PDB entry 4DTM | X-ray diffraction, 1.95 A resolution | chains A and T of the 3 polymer chains in the assembly

Chain A:
Molecule: DNA polymerase
From: Enterobacteria phage RB69
Notes: EC 2.7.7.7
UniProt: Q38087 (DPOL_BPR69); residues 1-901 here = UniProt positions 1-901
Sequence (901 residues; row label = number of the first residue in the row):
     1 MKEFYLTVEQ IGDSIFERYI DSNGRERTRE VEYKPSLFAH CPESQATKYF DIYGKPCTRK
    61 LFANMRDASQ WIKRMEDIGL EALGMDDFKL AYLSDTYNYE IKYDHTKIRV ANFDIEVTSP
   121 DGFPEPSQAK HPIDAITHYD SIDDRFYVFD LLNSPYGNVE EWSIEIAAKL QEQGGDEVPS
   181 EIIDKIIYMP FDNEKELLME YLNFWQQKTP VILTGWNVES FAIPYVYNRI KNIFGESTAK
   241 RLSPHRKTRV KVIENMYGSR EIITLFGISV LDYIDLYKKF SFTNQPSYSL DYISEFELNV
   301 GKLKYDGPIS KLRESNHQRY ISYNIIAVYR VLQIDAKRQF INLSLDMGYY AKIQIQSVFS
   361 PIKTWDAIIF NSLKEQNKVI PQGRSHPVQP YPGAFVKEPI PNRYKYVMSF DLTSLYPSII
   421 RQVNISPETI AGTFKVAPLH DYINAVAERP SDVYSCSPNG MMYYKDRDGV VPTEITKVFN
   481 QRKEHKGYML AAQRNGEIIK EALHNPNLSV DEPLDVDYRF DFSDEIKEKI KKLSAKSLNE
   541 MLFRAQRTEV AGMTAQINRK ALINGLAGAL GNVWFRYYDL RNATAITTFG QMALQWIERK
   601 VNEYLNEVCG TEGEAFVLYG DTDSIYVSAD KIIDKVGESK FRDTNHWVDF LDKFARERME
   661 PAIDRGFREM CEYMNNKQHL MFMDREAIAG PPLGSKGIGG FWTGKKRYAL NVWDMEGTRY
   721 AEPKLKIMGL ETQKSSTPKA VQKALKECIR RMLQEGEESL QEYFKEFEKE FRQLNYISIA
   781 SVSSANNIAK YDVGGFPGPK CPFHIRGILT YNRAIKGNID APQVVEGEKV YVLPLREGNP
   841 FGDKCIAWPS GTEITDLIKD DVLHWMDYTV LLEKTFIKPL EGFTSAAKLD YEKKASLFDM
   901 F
Construct notes: conflict Ala222 (Asp in Q38087), Ala327 (Asp in Q38087), Ala561 (Leu in Q38087), Gly565 (Ser in Q38087), Ala567 (Tyr in Q38087)
Ion coordination: Ca2+ site 1 near Glu116 (its only coordinating residue here); Ca2+ site 2: Asp411, Leu412, Asp623 (together with 2'-deoxycytidine-5'-triphosphate); Ca2+ site 3: Asp411, Asp623 (together with 2'-deoxycytidine-5'-triphosphate); Ca2+ site 4: Asn505, Asn507, Lys531
Small-molecule neighbours: 2'-deoxycytidine-5'-triphosphate (DCP): Asp411, Leu412, Thr413, Ser414, Leu415, Tyr416, Pro417, Arg482, Lys486, Lys560, Asn564, Thr622, Asp623
Curated features (UniProtKB/Swiss-Prot):
  - region: Thr248 to Thr264 (Beta hairpin), Lys705 to Tyr708 (Binding of DNA in B-conformation), Leu897 to Phe901 (Interaction with the polymerase clamp)
  - binding site (Mg(2+)): Asp114, Glu116, Asp411, Leu412, Asp623
  - binding site (substrate): Ser414 to Tyr416, Arg482, Lys560
  - site: Asp621 (Optimization of metal coordination by the polymerase active site), Lys706 (Optimization of metal coordination by the polymerase active site), Asp714 (Essential for viral replication)
  - mutagenesis: Leu415 (L415A/G: Decreases base selectivity by several hundred fold; L415G/F: Increased misinsertion, increased mismatch extension and inefficient proofreading; L415M: No effect on base selectivity), Asp621 (D621A: Drastic decrease in the efficiency of incorporation of dGMP), Lys706 (K706A: Almost complete loss of polymerase activity), Asp714 (D714A: Complete loss of viral replication)
What the authors report for this chain:
  - binding site for DNA template (chain T): Ile362, Asn572

Chain T:
Molecule: DNA template
Sequence (18 nucleotides; row label = number of the first residue in the row):
     1 TCGXCTAAGC AGTCCGCG
Modified / non-standard residues: 3DR (1',2'-dideoxyribofuranose-5'-phosphate) at position 4

Interface between chain A and chain T:
Pairs across the interface (46):
  Glu219(A) with DC2(T), hydrogen bond to the base
  Ile253(A) with DC2(T), sugar contact
  Glu254(A) with DC2(T), sugar contact
  Asn255(A) with DC2(T), phosphate contact
  Arg260(A) with DC2(T), salt bridge to the phosphate
  Ile262(A) with DC2(T), base contact
  Asp275(A) with DG3(T), base contact
  Phe359(A) with DG3(T), base contact
  Ser360(A) with DG3(T), phosphate contact; 3DR_4(T), hydrogen bond to the phosphate
  Pro361(A) with DG3(T), phosphate contact; 3DR_4(T), phosphate contact
  Ile362(A) with 3DR_4(T), phosphate contact
  Tyr391(A) with DC5(T), hydrogen bond to the phosphate; DT6(T), sugar contact
  Pro392(A) with DT6(T), phosphate contact; DA7(T), phosphate contact
  Gly393(A) with DT6(T), hydrogen bond to the phosphate; DA7(T), hydrogen bond to the phosphate
  Ala394(A) with DA7(T), sugar contact
  Val396(A) with DA7(T), phosphate contact; DA8(T), phosphate contact
  Gly565(A) with 3DR_4(T), sugar contact
  Gly568(A) with 3DR_4(T), sugar contact; DC5(T), sugar contact
  Ala569(A) with 3DR_4(T), sugar contact
  Asn572(A) with 3DR_4(T), hydrogen bond to the phosphate; DC5(T), hydrogen bond to the phosphate
  Lys705(A) with DA8(T), salt bridge to the phosphate; DG9(T), sugar contact
  Lys706(A) with DA7(T), base contact; DA8(T), sugar contact
  Arg707(A) with DG9(T), phosphate contact; DC10(T), salt bridge to the phosphate
  Glu731(A) with DC10(T), sugar contact
  Ser784(A) with DT1(T), hydrogen bond to the base
  Asn786(A) with DT1(T), hydrogen bond to the base
  Pro799(A) with DC14(T), phosphate contact
  Lys800(A) with DT13(T), phosphate contact; DC14(T), hydrogen bond to the phosphate
  Cys801(A) with DT13(T), sugar contact
  Phe803(A) with DG12(T), sugar contact
  Gly827(A) with DT1(T), base contact
  Lys844(A) with DT13(T), salt bridge to the phosphate
  Lys874(A) with DG12(T), salt bridge to the phosphate
  Lys878(A) with DA11(T), salt bridge to the phosphate
Interface residues without a listed pair, chain A (39 interface residues in all): Lys251, Glu398, Gly571, Lys734, Arg806

Overview:
The interface between chain A and chain T involves 39 residues on one side and 14 on the other, with 10
hydrogen bonds and 6 salt bridges. Polar pairs include Glu219(A)-DC2(T), Ser784(A)-DT1(T) and
Asn786(A)-DT1(T). Bound to chain A: 2'-deoxycytidine-5'-triphosphate. From the paper: a binding site for DNA
template (chain T) at Ile362(A) and Asn572(A).
Here chain A is DNA polymerase (Enterobacteria phage RB69) and chain T is DNA template. Entry 4DTM (RB69 DNA
Polymerase Ternary Complex with dCTP Opposite an Abasic Site and ddG/dC as the Penultimate ...) was determined
by X-ray diffraction (same publication as 4DTJ, 4DTN, 4DTO, 4DTP, 4DTR, 4DTS, 4DTU and 4DTX).
